PDB entry 2RF9 | X-ray diffraction, 3.50 A resolution | chains A and C

[Chain A]
Name: Epidermal growth factor receptor
Source organism: Homo sapiens
Notes: EC 2.7.10.1; fragment: Protein kinase domain
UniProtKB: P00533 (EGFR_HUMAN); residues 672-998 here correspond to UniProt positions 696-1022 (UniProt number = residue number + 24)
Chain sequence (330 residues; each row starts with the number of its first residue):
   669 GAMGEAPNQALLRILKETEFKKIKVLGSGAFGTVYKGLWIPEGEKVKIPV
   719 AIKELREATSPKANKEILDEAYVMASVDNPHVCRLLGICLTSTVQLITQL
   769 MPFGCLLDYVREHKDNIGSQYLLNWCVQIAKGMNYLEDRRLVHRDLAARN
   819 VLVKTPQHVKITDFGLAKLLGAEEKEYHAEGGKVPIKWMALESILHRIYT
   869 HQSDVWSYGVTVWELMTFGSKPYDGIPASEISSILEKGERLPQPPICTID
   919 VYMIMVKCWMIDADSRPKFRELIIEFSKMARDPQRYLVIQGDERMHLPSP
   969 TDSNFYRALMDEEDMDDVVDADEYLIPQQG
Not modelled in the structure: 669-674, 726-728, 848-849, 960-998
Construct notes: expression tag (669-671)
Curated features (UniProtKB/Swiss-Prot):
  - active site: D813 (Proton acceptor)
  - binding site (ATP): L694 to V702, K721, T766, Q767, D831
  - site: Y992 (Important for interaction with PIK3C2B)
  - modified residue: K721 (N6-(2-hydroxyisobutyryl)lysine), Y845 (Phosphotyrosine), S967 (Phosphoserine), S971 (Phosphoserine), Y974 (Phosphotyrosine), Y992 (Phosphotyrosine)
  - cross-link (Glycyl lysine isopeptide (Lys-Gly)): K692 (interchain with G-Cter in ubiquitin), K713 (interchain with G-Cter in ubiquitin), K730 (interchain with G-Cter in ubiquitin), K733 (interchain with G-Cter in ubiquitin), K843 (interchain with G-Cter in ubiquitin), K905 (interchain with G-Cter in ubiquitin), K936 (interchain with G-Cter in ubiquitin), K946 (interchain with G-Cter in ubiquitin)
From the paper describing this entry:
  - mutagenesis - I682Q, K799E: unchanged binding to ERBB receptor feedback inhibitor 1 (chain C)
  - mutagenesis - L834R/V924R: abolished signaling
  - catalytic residues: D813 (citing earlier work)
  - mutagenesis - I682Q: unchanged binding to Mig6segment 1

[Chain C]
Name: ERBB receptor feedback inhibitor 1
Source organism: Homo sapiens
Notes: fragment: sequence database residues, 315-374
UniProtKB: Q9UJM3 (ERRFI_HUMAN); numbering as in UniProt (aligned over 315-374)
Chain sequence (65 residues; numbered 310 to 374; the number before each row is that of its first residue):
   310 GPLGSRPPKVPPREPLSPSNSRTPSPKSLPSYLNGVMPPTQSFAPDPKYV
   360 SSKALQRQNSEGSAS
Not modelled in the structure: 310-335, 363-374
Construct notes: expression tag (310-314)
From the paper describing this entry:
  - mutagenesis - M346L: unchanged binding to Epidermal growth factor receptor (chain A)
  - mutagenesis - M346L: unchanged binding to EGFR kinase domain

[Interface between chain A and chain C]
Contacting residue pairs (53):
  W881(A) - M346(C)  hydrophobic
  T885(A) - M346(C)
  I894(A) - P348(C)  hydrophobic
  L903(A) - Y358(C)
  E904(A) - Y358(C)
  E904(A) - V359(C)
  E904(A) - S360(C)  hydrogen bond (backbone-backbone)
  K905(A) - A353(C)
  K905(A) - V359(C)
  G906(A) - S351(C)
  G906(A) - F352(C)  hydrogen bond (backbone-backbone)
  G906(A) - A353(C)
  G906(A) - Y358(C)  hydrogen bond (backbone-backbone)
  G906(A) - V359(C)
  E907(A) - T349(C)  hydrogen bond
  E907(A) - Q350(C)
  R908(A) - T349(C)
  R908(A) - Q350(C)  hydrogen bond (backbone-backbone)
  R908(A) - F352(C)
  R908(A) - Y358(C)  hydrogen bond (side chain-backbone)
  L909(A) - Q350(C)
  P910(A) - Y341(C)
  P910(A) - M346(C)  hydrophobic
  P910(A) - P347(C)
  P910(A) - P348(C)
  P910(A) - Q350(C)
  Q911(A) - S337(C)
  Q911(A) - L338(C)
  Q911(A) - P339(C)
  Q911(A) - Y341(C)  hydrogen bond (backbone-side chain)
  Q911(A) - M346(C)
  P912(A) - P339(C)
  P913(A) - L338(C)
  P913(A) - P339(C)
  P913(A) - Y341(C)  hydrophobic
  P913(A) - M346(C)
  C915(A) - S337(C)
  C915(A) - L338(C)
  C915(A) - P339(C)
  T916(A) - S337(C)
  T916(A) - L338(C)
  I917(A) - S337(C)  hydrogen bond (backbone-backbone)
  Y920(A) - Q350(C)
  Y920(A) - F352(C)  hydrophobic
  V924(A) - F352(C)  hydrophobic
  V924(A) - Y358(C)  hydrogen bond (backbone-side chain)
  K925(A) - Y358(C)
  W927(A) - Y358(C)
  M928(A) - K357(C)
  M928(A) - Y358(C)  hydrophobic
  I929(A) - K357(C)  hydrogen bond (backbone-backbone)
  I929(A) - Y358(C)
  V956(A) - L338(C)  hydrophobic
Interface residues without a listed pair, chain A (28 interface residues in all): Y891, I914, D918, D930
Interface residues without a listed pair, chain C (18 interface residues in all): P356, K362
Interface features reported in the paper:
  - hot spots on chain A (mutagenesis) - V924R: abolished binding to chain E
  - hot spots on chain C (mutagenesis) - M346A, F352A, Y358A: abolished binding to Epidermal growth factor receptor (chain A)

[Summary]
28 residues of chain A face 18 of chain C across their interface, with 10 hydrogen bonds. Polar contacts
include E907(A)-T349(C), R908(A)-Y358(C) and Q911(A)-Y341(C). From the paper: the catalytic residue D813(A);
M346A, F352A and Y358A of chain C abolish binding to Epidermal growth factor receptor (chain A); 8
substitutions were tested in all.
Here chain A is Epidermal growth factor receptor and chain C is ERBB receptor feedback inhibitor 1, both from
Homo sapiens. Entry 2RF9 (Crystal structure of the complex between the EGFR kinase domain and a Mig6 peptide)
was determined by X-ray diffraction together with 2RFD and 2RFE from the same study.
